PDB entry 9N83 | electron microscopy, 3.10 A resolution | chains K and b of the 18 polymer chains in the assembly

# Chain K
Molecule: 51-nt DNA strand
Sequence (51 nucleotides; each row starts with the number of its first residue):
     1 GACTAGATCA GAAGCAGTAG AGCATGCATA GTTTTTAGTT TATTGGGCGC G
Unresolved in the structure: 36-51

# Chain b
Name: X-ray repair cross-complementing protein 5
Organism: Homo sapiens
UniProt: P13010 (XRCC5_HUMAN); numbering as in UniProt (aligned over 1-732)
Chain sequence (732 residues; row label = number of the first residue in the row):
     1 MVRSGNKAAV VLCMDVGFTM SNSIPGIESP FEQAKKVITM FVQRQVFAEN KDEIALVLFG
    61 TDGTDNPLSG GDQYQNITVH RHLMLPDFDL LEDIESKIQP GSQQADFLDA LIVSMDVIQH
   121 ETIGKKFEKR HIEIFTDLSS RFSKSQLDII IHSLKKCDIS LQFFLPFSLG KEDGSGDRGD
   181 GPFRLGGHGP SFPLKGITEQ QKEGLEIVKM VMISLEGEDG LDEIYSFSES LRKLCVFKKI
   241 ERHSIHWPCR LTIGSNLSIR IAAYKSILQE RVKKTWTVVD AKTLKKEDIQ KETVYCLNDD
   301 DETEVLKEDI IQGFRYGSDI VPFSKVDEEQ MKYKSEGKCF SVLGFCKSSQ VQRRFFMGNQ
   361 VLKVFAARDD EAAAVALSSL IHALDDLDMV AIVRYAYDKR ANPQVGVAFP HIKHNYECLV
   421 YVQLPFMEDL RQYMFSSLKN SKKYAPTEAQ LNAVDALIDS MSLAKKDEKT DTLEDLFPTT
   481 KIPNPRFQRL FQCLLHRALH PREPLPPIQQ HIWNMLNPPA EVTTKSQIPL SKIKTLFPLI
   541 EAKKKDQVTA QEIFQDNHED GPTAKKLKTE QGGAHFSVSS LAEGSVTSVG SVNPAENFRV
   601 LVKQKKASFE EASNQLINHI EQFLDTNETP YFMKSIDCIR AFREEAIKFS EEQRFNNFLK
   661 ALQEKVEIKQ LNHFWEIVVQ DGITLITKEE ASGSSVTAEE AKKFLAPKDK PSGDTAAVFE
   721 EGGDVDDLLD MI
Unresolved in the structure: 1-5, 169-195, 543-732

# Chain K / chain b interface
Residue-residue contacts - 4 pairs, chain K then chain b:
  DG17(K) with Arg431(b), salt bridge to the phosphate
  DG20(K) with Arg486(b), salt bridge to the phosphate
  DA21(K) with Thr275(b), phosphate contact
  DT25(K) with Arg400(b), hydrogen bond to the sugar
Other interface residues (no listed pair), chain K (5 interface residues in all): DA24
Other interface residues (no listed pair), chain b (6 interface residues in all): Arg271, Trp276

# In short
5 residues of chain K and 6 residues of chain b are in contact; the contacts include 1 hydrogen bond and 2
salt bridges. Among the polar pairs are DT25(K)-Arg400(b), DG17(K)-Arg431(b) and DG20(K)-Arg486(b).
Chain K is a 51-nt DNA strand and chain b is X-ray repair cross-complementing protein 5 (Homo sapiens); the
structure, The ligation complex in the NHEJ pathway, was determined by electron microscopy (same publication
as 9CQ3, 9CQ6, 9CQC, 9N81 and 9N82).
